8YFR - chains A and I of the 14 polymer chains in the assembly; structure by electron microscopy, 3.40 A resolution.

[Chain A]
Molecule: DNA-directed RNA polymerase subunit
Organism: Komagataella phaffii
Notes: EC 2.7.7.6
UniProt: C4R4Y0 (C4R4Y0_KOMPG); residues 1-1743 here = UniProt positions 1-1743
Amino-acid sequence (1743 residues; each row starts with the number of its first residue):
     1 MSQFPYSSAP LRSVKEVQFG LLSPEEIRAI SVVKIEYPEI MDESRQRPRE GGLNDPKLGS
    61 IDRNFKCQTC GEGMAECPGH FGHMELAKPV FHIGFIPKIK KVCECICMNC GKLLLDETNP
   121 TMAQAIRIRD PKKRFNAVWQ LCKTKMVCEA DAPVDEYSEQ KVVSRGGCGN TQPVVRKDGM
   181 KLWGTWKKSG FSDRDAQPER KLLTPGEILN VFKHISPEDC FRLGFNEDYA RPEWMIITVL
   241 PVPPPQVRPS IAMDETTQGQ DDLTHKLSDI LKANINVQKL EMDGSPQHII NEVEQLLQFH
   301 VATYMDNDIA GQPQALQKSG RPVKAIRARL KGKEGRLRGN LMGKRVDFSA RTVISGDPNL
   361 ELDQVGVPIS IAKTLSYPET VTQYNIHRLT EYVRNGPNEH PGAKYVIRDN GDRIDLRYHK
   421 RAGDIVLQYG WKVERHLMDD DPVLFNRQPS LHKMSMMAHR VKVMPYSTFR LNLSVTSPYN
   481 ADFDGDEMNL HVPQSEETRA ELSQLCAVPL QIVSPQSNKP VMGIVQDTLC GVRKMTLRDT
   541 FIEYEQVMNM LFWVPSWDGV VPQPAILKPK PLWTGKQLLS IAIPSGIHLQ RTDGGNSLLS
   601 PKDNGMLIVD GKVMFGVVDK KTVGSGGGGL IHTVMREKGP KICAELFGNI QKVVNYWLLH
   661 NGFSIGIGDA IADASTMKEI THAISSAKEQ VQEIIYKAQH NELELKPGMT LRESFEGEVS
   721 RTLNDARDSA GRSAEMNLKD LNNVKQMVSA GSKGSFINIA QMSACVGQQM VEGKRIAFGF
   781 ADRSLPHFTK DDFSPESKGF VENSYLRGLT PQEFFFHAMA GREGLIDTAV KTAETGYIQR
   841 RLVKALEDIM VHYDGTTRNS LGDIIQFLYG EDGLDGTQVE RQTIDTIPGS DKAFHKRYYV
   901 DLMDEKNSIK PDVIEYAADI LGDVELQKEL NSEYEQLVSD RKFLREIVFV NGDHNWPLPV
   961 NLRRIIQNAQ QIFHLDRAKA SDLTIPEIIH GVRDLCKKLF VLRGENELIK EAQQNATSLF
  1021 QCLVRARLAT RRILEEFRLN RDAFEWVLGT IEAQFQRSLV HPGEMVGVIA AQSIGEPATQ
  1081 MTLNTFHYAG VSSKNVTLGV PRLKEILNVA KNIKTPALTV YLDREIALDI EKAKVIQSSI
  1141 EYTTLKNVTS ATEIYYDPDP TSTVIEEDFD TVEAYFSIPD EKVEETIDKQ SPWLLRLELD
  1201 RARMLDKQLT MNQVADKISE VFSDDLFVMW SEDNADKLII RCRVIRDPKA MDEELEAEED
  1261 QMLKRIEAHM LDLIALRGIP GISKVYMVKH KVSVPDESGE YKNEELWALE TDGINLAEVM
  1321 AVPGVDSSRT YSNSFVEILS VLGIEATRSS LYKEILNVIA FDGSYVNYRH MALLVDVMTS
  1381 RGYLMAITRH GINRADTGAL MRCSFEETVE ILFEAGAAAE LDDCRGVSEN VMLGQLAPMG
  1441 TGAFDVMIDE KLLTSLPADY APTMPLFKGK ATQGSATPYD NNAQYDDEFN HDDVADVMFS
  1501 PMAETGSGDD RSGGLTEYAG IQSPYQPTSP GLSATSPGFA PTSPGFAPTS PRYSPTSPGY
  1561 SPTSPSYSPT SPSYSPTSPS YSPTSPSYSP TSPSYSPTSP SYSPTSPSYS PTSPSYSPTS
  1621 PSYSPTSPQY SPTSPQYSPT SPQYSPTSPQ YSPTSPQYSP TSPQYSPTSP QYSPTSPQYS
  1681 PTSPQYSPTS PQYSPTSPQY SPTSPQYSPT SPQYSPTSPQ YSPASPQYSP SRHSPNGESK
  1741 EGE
Disordered / not traced: 1, 150-167, 187-199, 1082-1094, 1178-1189, 1246-1257, 1390-1396, 1461-1743

[Chain I]
Molecule: DNA-directed RNA polymerase subunit
Organism: Komagataella phaffii
UniProt: F2QPE6 (F2QPE6_KOMPC); numbering as in UniProt (aligned over 1-115)
Amino-acid sequence (115 residues; numbered 1 to 115; the number before each row is that of its first residue):
     1 MASFRFCLEC NNMLYPKEDK ENQRLLYSCR NCDYTELAED PKVYRHELIT NIGETAGIVD
    61 DIGQDPTLPR SDKECPECHS RDCVFFQSQQ RRKDTNMTLF YVCLNCKKTF RDESE
Disordered / not traced: 1-2, 114-115

[Interface between chain A and chain I]
Residue-residue contacts (48):
  A698(A) - M97(I)
  Q699(A) - M97(I)
  Q699(A) - T98(I)
  Q699(A) - L99(I)
  H700(A) - D112(I)  salt bridge
  N701(A) - N96(I)
  T710(A) - K93(I)
  L711(A) - N96(I)
  R712(A) - Q87(I)
  R712(A) - R91(I)
  R712(A) - T95(I)  hydrogen bond (side chain-backbone)
  R712(A) - N96(I)
  R712(A) - M97(I)
  F715(A) - M97(I)  hydrophobic
  R783(A) - T67(I)
  T789(A) - T67(I)
  T789(A) - P69(I)
  K790(A) - T67(I)  hydrogen bond
  K790(A) - P69(I)
  D791(A) - Q87(I)  hydrogen bond
  F793(A) - Q87(I)
  K1146(A) - L48(I)
  T1149(A) - L48(I)
  S1150(A) - H46(I)
  S1150(A) - E47(I)
  S1150(A) - L48(I)  hydrogen bond (backbone-backbone)
  A1151(A) - H46(I)
  A1151(A) - E47(I)
  T1152(A) - Y44(I)
  T1152(A) - R45(I)
  T1152(A) - H46(I)  hydrogen bond (backbone-backbone)
  E1153(A) - Y44(I)
  E1153(A) - R45(I)  salt bridge
  I1154(A) - P41(I)
  I1154(A) - K42(I)
  I1154(A) - V43(I)  hydrogen bond (backbone-backbone)
  I1154(A) - Y44(I)
  Y1155(A) - P41(I)
  Y1155(A) - K42(I)
  Y1156(A) - E18(I)  hydrogen bond
  Y1156(A) - Q23(I)  hydrogen bond (side chain-backbone)
  Y1156(A) - R24(I)  hydrogen bond (side chain-backbone)
  Y1156(A) - L25(I)  hydrophobic
  Y1156(A) - P41(I)  hydrogen bond (backbone-backbone)
  V1164(A) - P41(I)  hydrophobic
  P1192(A) - E18(I)
  W1193(A) - E18(I)
  K1264(A) - Y44(I)
Interface residues without a listed pair, chain A (27 interface residues in all): P1158
Interface residues without a listed pair, chain I (27 interface residues in all): K17, D65, L68, F86

[In short]
Chain A and chain I each contribute 27 residues to their interface, with 10 hydrogen bonds and 2 salt bridges.
Among the polar pairs are H700(A)-D112(I), E1153(A)-R45(I) and R712(A)-T95(I).
Here chain A is DNA-directed RNA polymerase subunit and chain I is DNA-directed RNA polymerase subunit, both
from Komagataella phaffii. Entry 8YFR (Cryo EM structure of Komagataella phaffii Rat1-Rai1 complex bound
within the RNAPII cleft) was determined by electron microscopy, deposited together with 8YF5, 8YFE and 8YFQ.
